PDB entry 6K3E | X-ray diffraction, 2.87 A resolution | chains A and B

# Chain A
Molecule: Lysine-specific histone demethylase 1A
Organism: Homo sapiens
Notes: EC 1.-.-.-
Reference sequence: O60341 (KDM1A_HUMAN); residues 172-833 here = UniProt positions 172-833
Chain sequence (662 residues; row label = number of the first residue in the row):
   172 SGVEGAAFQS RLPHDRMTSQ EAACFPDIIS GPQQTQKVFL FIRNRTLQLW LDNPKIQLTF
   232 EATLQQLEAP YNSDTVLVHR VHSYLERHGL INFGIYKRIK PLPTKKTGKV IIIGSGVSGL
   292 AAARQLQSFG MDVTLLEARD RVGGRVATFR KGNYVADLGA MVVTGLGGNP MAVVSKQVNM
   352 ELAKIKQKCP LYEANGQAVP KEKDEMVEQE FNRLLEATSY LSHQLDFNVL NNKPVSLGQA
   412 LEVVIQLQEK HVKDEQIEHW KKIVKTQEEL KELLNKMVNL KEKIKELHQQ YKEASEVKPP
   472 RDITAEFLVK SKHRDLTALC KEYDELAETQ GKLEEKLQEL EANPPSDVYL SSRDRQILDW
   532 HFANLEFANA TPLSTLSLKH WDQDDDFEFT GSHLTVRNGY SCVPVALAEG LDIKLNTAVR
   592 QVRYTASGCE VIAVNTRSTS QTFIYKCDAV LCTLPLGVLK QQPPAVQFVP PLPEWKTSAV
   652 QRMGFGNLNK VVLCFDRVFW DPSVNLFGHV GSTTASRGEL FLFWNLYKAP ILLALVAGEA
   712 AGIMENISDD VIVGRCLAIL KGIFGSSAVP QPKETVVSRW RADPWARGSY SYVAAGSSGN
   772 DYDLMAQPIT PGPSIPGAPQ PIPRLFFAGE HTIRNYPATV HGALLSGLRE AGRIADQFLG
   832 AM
Disordered / not traced: 172
Ligand contacts:
  - CW0 (piperidin-4-ylmethyl 4-fluoranyl-4-[[[(1R,2S)-2-phenylcyclopropyl]amino]methyl]piperidine-1-carboxylate): Val-333, Ile-356, Gln-358, Cys-360, Asn-535, Phe-538, Ala-539, Asn-540, Trp-552, Asp-555, His-564, Leu-677, Leu-693, Trp-695, Ser-762, Ala-809
  - 2-PCPA derivative (D3U): Ile-284, Gly-285, Ser-286, Gly-287, Val-288, Ser-289, Gly-290, Leu-307, Glu-308, Ala-309, Arg-310, Gly-314, Gly-315, Arg-316, Val-317, Leu-329, Gly-330, Ala-331, Met-332, Val-333, Thr-335, Phe-538, Ala-539, Thr-588, Ala-589, Val-590, Thr-624, Leu-625, Pro-626, Val-629, Val-637, Leu-659, Lys-661, Trp-751, Trp-756, Ser-760, Tyr-761, Gly-800, Glu-801, Ala-809, Thr-810, Val-811, Ala-814
  - malonic acid (MLA), molecule 1: Arg-310, Arg-312, Ala-318, Val-748, Ser-749, Arg-750, Trp-751, Asp-754
  - malonic acid (MLA), molecule 2: Lys-374, Ser-522, Arg-524
  - malonic acid (MLA), molecule 3: Trp-646, Leu-775, Gln-778

# Chain B
Molecule: REST corepressor 1
Organism: Homo sapiens
Reference sequence: Q9UKL0 (RCOR1_HUMAN); residues 308-440 here correspond to UniProt positions 311-443 (UniProt number = residue number + 3)
Chain sequence (140 residues; each row starts with the number of its first residue):
   301 GSSGSASRKP PKGMFLSQED VEAVSANATA ATTVLRQLDM ELVSVKRQIQ NIKQTNSALK
   361 EKLDGGIEPY RLPEVIQKCN ARWTTEEQLL AVQAIRKYGR DFQAISDVIG NKSVVQVKNF
   421 FVNYRRRFNI DEVLQEWEAE
Disordered / not traced: 301-307
Differences from the reference sequence: expression tag (301-307)

# Chain A / chain B interface
Pairs across the interface - 96 pairs, chain A then chain B:
  Glu-381(A) with Met-314(B)
  Arg-384(A) with Pro-311(B); Lys-312(B), hydrogen bond (side chain-backbone); Met-314(B)
  Glu-387(A) with Pro-311(B)
  Ala-388(A) with Pro-311(B); Met-314(B), hydrophobic; Leu-316(B)
  Tyr-391(A) with Lys-309(B); Pro-310(B); Leu-316(B), hydrophobic
  Leu-392(A) with Val-321(B), hydrophobic
  Gln-395(A) with Arg-308(B), hydrogen bond (side chain-backbone)
  Phe-398(A) with Val-321(B), hydrophobic
  Leu-401(A) with Ser-325(B)
  Val-414(A) with Val-321(B), hydrophobic
  Val-415(A) with Leu-316(B), hydrophobic
  Gln-417(A) with Val-324(B); Ala-331(B)
  Leu-418(A) with Phe-315(B); Val-321(B), hydrophobic; Val-324(B), hydrophobic
  Gln-419(A) with Met-314(B); Phe-315(B), hydrogen bond (side chain-backbone); Leu-316(B)
  Glu-420(A) with Leu-335(B)
  Lys-421(A) with Asp-320(B), salt bridge; Leu-335(B)
  His-422(A) with Phe-315(B)
  Lys-424(A) with Leu-335(B); Asp-339(B), salt bridge
  Asp-425(A) with Leu-338(B)
  Gln-427(A) with Leu-342(B)
  Ile-428(A) with Leu-338(B), hydrophobic; Glu-341(B); Leu-342(B)
  Trp-431(A) with Val-345(B), hydrophobic; Lys-346(B); Ile-349(B)
  Lys-432(A) with Glu-341(B); Val-345(B)
  Ile-434(A) with Ile-349(B), hydrophobic
  Val-435(A) with Ile-349(B), hydrophobic
  Gln-438(A) with Ile-352(B); Lys-353(B); Asn-356(B), hydrogen bond (backbone-side chain)
  Glu-439(A) with Ile-352(B)
  Leu-441(A) with Asn-356(B)
  Lys-442(A) with Thr-355(B); Asn-356(B)
  Leu-445(A) with Asn-356(B); Leu-359(B), hydrophobic; Lys-360(B)
  Asn-446(A) with Leu-359(B)
  Met-448(A) with Leu-363(B)
  Val-449(A) with Leu-359(B); Lys-362(B); Leu-363(B), hydrophobic
  Lys-452(A) with Lys-362(B); Leu-363(B); Asp-364(B); Gly-366(B)
  Ile-455(A) with Tyr-370(B), hydrophobic
  Lys-456(A) with Tyr-370(B)
  His-459(A) with Pro-369(B); Tyr-370(B); Leu-372(B)
  Tyr-462(A) with Leu-372(B), hydrophobic
  Ile-474(A) with Leu-389(B), hydrophobic; Gln-393(B), hydrogen bond (backbone-side chain)
  Thr-475(A) with Gln-393(B)
  Phe-478(A) with Leu-390(B), hydrophobic; Gln-393(B); Ala-394(B)
  Lys-481(A) with Leu-390(B); Val-408(B); Ile-409(B)
  Ser-482(A) with Lys-397(B); Tyr-398(B); Val-408(B)
  His-484(A) with Leu-372(B); Pro-373(B)
  Arg-485(A) with Tyr-398(B), hydrogen bond; Ala-404(B); Asp-407(B), salt bridge
  Asp-486(A) with Lys-397(B), salt bridge; Tyr-398(B), hydrogen bond
  Leu-487(A) with Tyr-370(B); Leu-372(B), hydrophobic
  Cys-491(A) with Ile-367(B), hydrophobic
  Tyr-494(A) with Gly-366(B); Ile-367(B), hydrophobic
  Asp-495(A) with Arg-371(B), salt bridge
  Gln-501(A) with Lys-360(B)
  Glu-505(A) with Lys-360(B), salt bridge
  Glu-512(A) with Lys-353(B), salt bridge
Interface residues without a listed pair, chain A (56 interface residues in all): Leu-385, Leu-396, Thr-488
Interface residues without a listed pair, chain B (53 interface residues in all): Gly-313, Gln-318, Val-334, Gln-348, Gly-365, Glu-386

# Summary
Chain A and chain B form an interface of 56 and 53 residues respectively; the contacts include 7 hydrogen
bonds and 7 salt bridges. Among the polar pairs are Lys-421(A)/Asp-320(B), Lys-424(A)/Asp-339(B) and
Arg-485(A)/Asp-407(B).
Here chain A is Lysine-specific histone demethylase 1A and chain B is REST corepressor 1, both from Homo
sapiens. Entry 6K3E (LSD1/Co-Rest structure with an inhibitor) was determined by X-ray diffraction.
